Entry 7SC5 (electron microscopy, 3.88 A resolution); this record covers chains B and D of the 6 polymer chains in the assembly.

== Chain B (and D) ==
Protein: Transmembrane protein gp41
Source organism: HIV whole-genome vector AA1305#18
Notes: chain D of this document is another copy of the same molecule, construct and numbering; everything in this record applies to it too
UniProt: A0A173DX29 (A0A173DX29_9PLVG); residues 512-723 here correspond to UniProt positions 509-720 (UniProt number = residue number - 3)
Amino-acid sequence (212 residues; numbered 512 to 723; the number before each row is that of its first residue):
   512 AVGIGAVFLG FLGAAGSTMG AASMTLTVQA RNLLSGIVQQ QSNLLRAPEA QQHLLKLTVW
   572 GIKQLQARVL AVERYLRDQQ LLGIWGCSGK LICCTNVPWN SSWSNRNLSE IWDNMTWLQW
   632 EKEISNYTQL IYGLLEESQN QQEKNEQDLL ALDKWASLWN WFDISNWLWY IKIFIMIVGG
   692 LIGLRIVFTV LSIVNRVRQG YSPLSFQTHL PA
Not modelled in the structure: 512-521, 672-723
Differences from the reference sequence: conflict Pro559 (Ile556 in A0A173DX29), Cys605 (Thr602 in A0A173DX29), Glu632 (Asp629 in A0A173DX29), Leu641 (Ile638 in A0A173DX29), Thr700 (Ala697 in A0A173DX29), Ile704 (Val701 in A0A173DX29), Val705 (Ile702 in A0A173DX29), Asn706 (His703 in A0A173DX29), His720 (Leu717 in A0A173DX29), Ala723 (Thr720 in A0A173DX29)
Disulfide bonds: Cys598-Cys604
Covalent attachments: N-acetylglucosamine (NAG) linked to Asn618, Asn625, Asn637

== Interface between chain B and chain D ==
Residue-residue contacts - 27 pairs, chain B then chain D:
  Leu537(B) - Asn651(D)
  Thr538(B) - Asn651(D)
  Thr538(B) - Gln652(D)
  Thr538(B) - Asn656(D)
  Val539(B) - Asn651(D)
  Val539(B) - Gln652(D)
  Gln540(B) - Ile595(D)
  Gln540(B) - Gln652(D)  hydrogen bond (backbone-side chain)
  Leu545(B) - Gln591(D)
  Ser546(B) - Gln591(D)
  Val549(B) - Arg588(D)
  Gln552(B) - Arg588(D)
  Ser553(B) - Arg588(D)
  Leu555(B) - Glu584(D)
  Leu556(B) - Leu581(D)  hydrophobic
  Leu556(B) - Glu584(D)
  Leu556(B) - Arg588(D)
  Pro559(B) - Gln577(D)
  Gly572(B) - Ile573(D)
  Ile573(B) - Ile573(D)  hydrophobic
  Leu576(B) - Gln577(D)
  Leu576(B) - Val580(D)  hydrophobic
  Arg579(B) - Val580(D)
  Arg579(B) - Glu584(D)  salt bridge
  Val580(B) - Val580(D)  hydrophobic
  Gly600(B) - Gly594(D)
  Leu602(B) - Asn651(D)
Interface residues without a listed pair, chain B (22 interface residues in all): Val583, Leu587, Ile603
Interface residues without a listed pair, chain D (18 interface residues in all): Leu576, Val583, Leu587, Ser599, Glu647, Asp659

== In short ==
22 residues of chain B and 18 residues of chain D are in contact; the contacts include 1 hydrogen bond and 1
salt bridge. Polar pairs include Arg579(B)-Glu584(D) and Gln540(B)-Gln652(D). N-acetylglucosamine is
covalently linked to Asn618(B), Asn625(B) and Asn637(B).
Chain B and chain D are both Transmembrane protein gp41 (HIV whole-genome vector AA1305#18); the structure,
Cytoplasmic tail deleted HIV Env trimer in nanodisc, was determined by electron microscopy.
